Entry 3PAA (X-ray diffraction, 1.90 A resolution); this record covers chain A.

== Chain A ==
Protein: Aspartate aminotransferase
Source organism: Escherichia coli
Notes: EC 2.6.1.1
UniProt: D3H0F7 (D3H0F7_ECO44); numbering as in UniProt (aligned over 1-396)
Chain sequence (396 residues; row label = number of the first residue in the row):
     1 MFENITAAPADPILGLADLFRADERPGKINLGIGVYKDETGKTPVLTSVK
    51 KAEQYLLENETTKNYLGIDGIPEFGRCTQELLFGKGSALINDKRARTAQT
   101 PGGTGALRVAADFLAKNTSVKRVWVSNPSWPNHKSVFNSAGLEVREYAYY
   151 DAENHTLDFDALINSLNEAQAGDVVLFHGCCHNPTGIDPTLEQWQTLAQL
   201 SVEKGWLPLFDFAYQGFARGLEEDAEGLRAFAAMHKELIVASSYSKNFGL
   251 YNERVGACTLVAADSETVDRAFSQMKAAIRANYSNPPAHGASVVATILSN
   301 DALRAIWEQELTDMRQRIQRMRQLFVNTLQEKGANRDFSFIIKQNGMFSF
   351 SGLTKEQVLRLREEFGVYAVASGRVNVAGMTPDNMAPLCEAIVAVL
Covalent attachments: 4-aminofuran-2-carboxylic acid (PJ7) linked to K246
Ligand contacts:
  - 4-aminofuran-2-carboxylic acid (PJ7): G34, Y65, W130, N183, Y214, R280, S284, F348, R374
  - 4'-deoxy-4'-aminopyridoxal-5'-phosphate (PMP): Y65, G102, G103, T104, L107, W130, H133, H178, N183, D211, A213, Y214, S243, S245, R254, S284
From the paper describing this entry:
  - binding site for 4-aminofuran-2-carboxylic acid: W130, N183, K246, R374
  - binding site for 4'-deoxy-4'-aminopyridoxal-5'-phosphate: Y214
  - conformationally variable residues (loop rearrangement, order/disorder transition): P9 to G27, G32 to V35
  - catalytic residues: Y214, K246 (proposed by the authors, not directly observed)

== Overview ==
Ligands of chain A: 4'-deoxy-4'-aminopyridoxal-5'-phosphate. Covalently linked 4-aminofuran-2-carboxylic acid:
at K246. The paper reports catalytic residues Y214 and K246; a binding site for 4-aminofuran-2-carboxylic acid
at W130, N183 and K246 among others.
Chain A is Aspartate aminotransferase (Escherichia coli); the structure, Mechanism of inactivation of E. coli
aspartate aminotransferase by (S)-4-amino-4,5-dihydro-2-furancarboxylic acid (S-ADFA) pH 8.0, was determined
by X-ray diffraction (same publication as 3PA9).
